PDB entry 6K8K | X-ray diffraction, 2.50 A resolution | chains A and E

# Chain A
Name: Cryptochrome-2
From: Arabidopsis thaliana
UniProt: Q96524 (CRY2_ARATH); numbering as in UniProt (aligned over 1-612)
Amino-acid sequence (612 residues; numbered 1 to 612; the number before each row is that of its first residue):
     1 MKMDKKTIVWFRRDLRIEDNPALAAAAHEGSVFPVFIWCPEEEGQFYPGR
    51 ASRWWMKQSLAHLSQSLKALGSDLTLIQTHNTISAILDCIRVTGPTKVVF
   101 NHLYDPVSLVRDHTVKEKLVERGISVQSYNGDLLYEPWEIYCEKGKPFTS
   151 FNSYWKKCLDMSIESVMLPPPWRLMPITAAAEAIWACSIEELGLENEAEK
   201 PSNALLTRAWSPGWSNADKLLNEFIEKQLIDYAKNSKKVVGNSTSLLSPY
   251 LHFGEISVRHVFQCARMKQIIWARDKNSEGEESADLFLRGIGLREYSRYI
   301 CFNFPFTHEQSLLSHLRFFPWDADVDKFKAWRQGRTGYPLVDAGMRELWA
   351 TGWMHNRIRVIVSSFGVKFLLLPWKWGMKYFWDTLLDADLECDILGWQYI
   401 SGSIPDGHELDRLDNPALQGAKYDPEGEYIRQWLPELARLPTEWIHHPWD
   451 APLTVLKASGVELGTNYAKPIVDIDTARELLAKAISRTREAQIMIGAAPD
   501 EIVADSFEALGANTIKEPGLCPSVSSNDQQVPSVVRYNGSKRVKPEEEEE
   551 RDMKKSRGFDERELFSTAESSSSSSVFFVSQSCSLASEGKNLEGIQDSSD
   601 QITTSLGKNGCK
Not modelled in the structure: 1-3, 306-313, 496-612
Curated features (UniProtKB/Swiss-Prot):
  - motif: Lys541 to Lys555 (Nuclear localization signal)
  - binding site (FAD): Tyr232, Thr244 to Ser248, Asn356, Asp387 to Asp389
  - binding site (Mg(2+)): Asn235, Ser243, His355
  - binding site (ATP): Asn356, Arg357, Asp406
  - site (Involved in electron transfer from the protein surface to the FAD cofactor): Trp321, Trp374, Trp397
  - modified residue: Ser587 (Phosphoserine), Ser598 (Phosphoserine), Ser599 (Phosphoserine), Thr603 (Phosphothreonine), Ser605 (Phosphoserine)
  - natural variant: Ile83 (I83V: In strain: cv. Chi-1, cv. Co-1 and 3 more), Gln127 (Q127S: In strain: cv. Bu-0, cv. Da(1)-12 and 7 more), Asp326 (D326E: In strain: cv. Chi-1, cv. Co-1 and 3 more), Val367 (V367M: In strain: cv. Cvi-0), Thr476 (T476I: In strain: cv. Cvi-0), Ala482 (A482G: In strain: cv. Chi-1, cv. Co-1 and 3 more), Ala498 (A498S: In strain: cv. Chi-1, cv. Co-1 and 3 more), Phe507 (F507L: In strain: cv. Chi-1, cv. Co-1 and 3 more), Gly511 (G511E: In strain: cv. Chi-1, cv. Co-1 and 3 more), Val543 (V543L: In strain: cv. Chi-1, cv. Co-1 and 3 more), Cys611 (C611Y: In strain: cv. Chi-1, cv. Co-1 and 3 more)
  - mutagenesis: Trp321 (W321A/F: Photochemically inactive in vitro. Undergo robust light-dependent photoreduction in an in vivo context via an alternative electron transport involving small molecule activators including ...), Trp331 (W331A: Decreased light sensitivity. Enhanced photoreduction in the presence of added ATP), Gly337 (G337E: Loss of activity), Trp374 (W374A: Photochemically inactive in vitro. Undergo robust light-dependent photoreduction in an in vivo context via an alternative electron transport involving small molecule activators including ATP ...), Trp376 (W376A: Decreased light sensitivity. Enhanced photoreduction in the presence of added ATP), Gly377 (G377R: Constitutive light response), Asp387 (D387A: Impaired FAD-binding leading to impaired blue light-mediated inhibition of hypocotyl elongation and loss of blue light-induced degradation. Disturbed BHLH63/CIB1 and SPA1 interactions), Trp397 (W397A: Photochemically inactive in vitro. Undergo robust light-dependent photoreduction in an in vivo context via an alternative electron transport involving small molecule activators including ATP ...), Tyr399 (Y399A/F: Impaired ATP-mediated enhanced photoreduction and decreased affinity for ATP), Lys541 (K541R: Impaired nuclear importation leading to reduced phosphorylation, physiological activities, and degradation in response to blue light ...), Lys554 to Lys555 (Impaired nuclear importation leading to reduced phosphorylation, physiological activities, and degradation in response to blue light ...), Ser570 to Ser575 (Reduced blue light-mediated phosphorylation and impaired blue light-dependent proteolysis and hypocotyl inhibition response; when associated with A-580, A-582, A-584, A-587, 598-A-A-599 and A-605 ...), 7 further mutagenesis entries in UniProt
Ligand contacts:
  - adenosine monophosphate (AMP): Phe151, Arg289, Leu293, Tyr296, Asn356, Arg357, Val360, Leu395, Tyr399, Ile404, Asp406, Tyr423
  - FAD (flavin-adenine dinucleotide): Tyr232, Thr244, Ser245, Leu246, Leu247, Ser248, Leu251, Phe287, Gly290, Ile291, Leu293, Arg294, Trp353, Met354, Asn356, Arg359, Val360, Ser363, Phe381, Leu385, Asp387, Ala388, Asp389, Cys392, Asp393, Leu395, Gly396, Trp397
What the authors report for this chain:
  - binding site for flavin-adenine dinucleotide: Tyr232, Thr244, Ser245, Leu246, Leu247, Ser248, Trp353, Asn356, Asp387, Asp389
  - binding site for adenosine monophosphate: Asn356, Arg357, Tyr399, Asp406
  - conformationally variable residues (side-chain flip): Trp374, Asp393

# Chain E
Name: Protein BIC2
From: Arabidopsis thaliana
UniProt: Q9M280 (BIC2_ARATH); residues 33-97 here = UniProt positions 33-97
Amino-acid sequence (71 residues; each row starts with the number of its first residue):
    33 PETTVLSGRDRLKRHREEVAGKVPIPDSWGKEGLLMGWMDFSTFDAAFTS
    83 SQIVSARAALMADSGHHHHHH
Not modelled in the structure: 33-36, 71-75, 97-103
Sequence notes: expression tag (98-103)

# Chain A / chain E interface
Residue-residue contacts - 77 pairs, chain A then chain E:
  Gln45(A) - Phe76(E)  hydrogen bond (side chain-backbone)
  Phe46(A) - Ala79(E)  hydrophobic
  His102(A) - Leu92(E)
  Pro106(A) - Ala79(E)
  Pro106(A) - Phe80(E)
  Pro106(A) - Ile85(E)  hydrophobic
  Leu109(A) - Ile85(E)  hydrophobic
  Leu109(A) - Ala88(E)
  Leu109(A) - Arg89(E)
  Leu109(A) - Leu92(E)  hydrophobic
  His113(A) - Ser87(E)  hydrogen bond
  His113(A) - Ala88(E)
  His113(A) - Ala91(E)
  Lys116(A) - Asp95(E)  salt bridge
  Trp138(A) - Leu92(E)  hydrophobic
  Trp138(A) - Met93(E)  hydrophobic
  Trp138(A) - Ser96(E)
  Leu205(A) - His47(E)
  Leu205(A) - Val55(E)  hydrophobic
  Thr207(A) - Arg43(E)
  Arg208(A) - Arg43(E)  hydrogen bond (backbone-side chain)
  Arg208(A) - His47(E)
  Ala209(A) - Arg43(E)
  Ala209(A) - Leu44(E)  hydrophobic
  Ala209(A) - His47(E)
  Trp210(A) - Arg43(E)
  Trp210(A) - Leu44(E)
  Ser211(A) - Arg43(E)
  Leu220(A) - Arg41(E)
  Glu223(A) - Arg41(E)  salt bridge
  Phe224(A) - Arg41(E)
  Gln228(A) - Arg41(E)
  Gly241(A) - Arg48(E)  hydrogen bond (backbone-side chain)
  Asn242(A) - Arg41(E)  hydrogen bond
  Thr244(A) - Arg41(E)  hydrogen bond (backbone-side chain)
  Ser245(A) - Arg41(E)  hydrogen bond (backbone-side chain)
  Leu246(A) - Leu44(E)  hydrophobic
  Cys301(A) - Arg89(E)
  Phe302(A) - Arg89(E)  hydrogen bond (backbone-side chain)
  Phe302(A) - Leu92(E)  hydrophobic
  Phe302(A) - Met93(E)  hydrophobic
  Pro305(A) - Phe80(E)
  Pro305(A) - Thr81(E)
  Ala323(A) - Met68(E)  hydrophobic
  Phe328(A) - Trp61(E)  hydrophobic
  Phe328(A) - Leu67(E)  hydrophobic
  Lys329(A) - Asp59(E)  salt bridge
  Arg332(A) - Ile57(E)
  Arg332(A) - Pro58(E)  hydrogen bond (side chain-backbone)
  Arg332(A) - Asp59(E)  hydrogen bond (side chain-backbone)
  Arg332(A) - Ser60(E)
  Arg332(A) - Trp61(E)
  Arg332(A) - Glu64(E)  salt bridge
  Gln333(A) - Ile57(E)  hydrogen bond (side chain-backbone)
  Gln333(A) - Pro58(E)  hydrogen bond (side chain-backbone)
  Gln333(A) - Asp59(E)
  Met345(A) - Ile57(E)
  Arg346(A) - Ile57(E)
  Glu347(A) - Arg48(E)  salt bridge
  Trp349(A) - Ile57(E)  hydrophobic
  Trp349(A) - Pro58(E)
  Ala350(A) - His47(E)  hydrogen bond (backbone-side chain)
  Ala350(A) - Val51(E)  hydrophobic
  Ala350(A) - Val55(E)  hydrophobic
  Trp353(A) - Arg48(E)
  Trp376(A) - Leu67(E)  hydrogen bond (side chain-backbone)
  Lys379(A) - Trp61(E)
  Lys379(A) - Trp70(E)
  Tyr380(A) - Trp61(E)
  Asp383(A) - Trp61(E)  hydrogen bond
  Asp383(A) - Lys63(E)
  Gln432(A) - Arg48(E)
  Gln432(A) - Ala52(E)
  Gln432(A) - Gly53(E)
  Trp433(A) - Ala52(E)  hydrophobic
  Trp433(A) - Gly53(E)
  Pro435(A) - Gly53(E)
Also at the interface, not in a pair above, chain A (51 interface residues in all): Tyr104, Val110, Ser128, Val325, Gly334, Thr351, Leu390
Also at the interface, not in a pair above, chain E (36 interface residues in all): Glu49, Pro56, Asp77, Gln84
Interface features reported in the paper:
  - pairs named by the authors: His113(A)-Ser87(E) (hydrogen bond), Trp138(A)-Leu92(E) (hydrophobic contact)
  - interface residues, chain A: Glu223(A), Ser245(A)
  - hot spots on chain A (mutagenesis) - L109A, W138A, R332A, E347A, W376A, D383A: decreased binding to Protein BIC2 (chain E)
  - interface residues, chain E: Arg41(E), Asp59(E), Glu64(E)
  - hot spots on chain E (mutagenesis) - L44A, W61A, E64A, F80A, L92A: decreased binding to Cryptochrome-2 (chain A)

# Summary
The interface between chain A and chain E involves 51 residues on one side and 36 on the other, with 15
hydrogen bonds and 5 salt bridges. Polar pairs include Lys116(A)-Asp95(E), Glu223(A)-Arg41(E) and
Lys329(A)-Asp59(E). The paper describes a hydrogen bond between His113(A) and Ser87(E); a hydrophobic contact
between Trp138(A) and Leu92(E). From the paper: a binding site for flavin-adenine dinucleotide at Tyr232(A),
Thr244(A) and Ser245(A) among others; L109A, W138A and R332A of chain A, among others, reduce binding to
Protein BIC2 (chain E); 11 substitutions were tested in all.
Chain A is Cryptochrome-2 and chain E is Protein BIC2, both from Arabidopsis thaliana; the structure, Crystal
structure of Arabidopsis thaliana BIC2-CRY2 complex, was determined by X-ray diffraction.
